Entry 8T5P (X-ray diffraction, 2.50 A resolution); this record covers chains A and C of the 5 polymer chains in the assembly.

== Chain A (and C) ==
Name: TNF receptor-associated factor 3
Source organism: Homo sapiens
Notes: fragment: TRAF domain; chain C of this document is another copy of the same molecule, construct and numbering; everything in this record applies to it too
UniProt: Q13114 (TRAF3_HUMAN); residues 376-567 here correspond to UniProt positions 377-568 (UniProt number = residue number + 1)
Amino-acid sequence (192 residues; numbered 376 to 567; the number before each row is that of its first residue):
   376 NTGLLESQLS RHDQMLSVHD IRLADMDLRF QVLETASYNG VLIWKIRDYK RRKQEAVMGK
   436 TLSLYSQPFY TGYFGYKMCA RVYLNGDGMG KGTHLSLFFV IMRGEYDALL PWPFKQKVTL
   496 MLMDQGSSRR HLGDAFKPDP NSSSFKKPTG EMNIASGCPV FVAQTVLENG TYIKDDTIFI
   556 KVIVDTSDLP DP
Unresolved in the structure: 376, 567
Curated features (UniProtKB/Swiss-Prot):
  - region: Leu-391 to Asn-414 (Microbial infection: Interaction with glycoprotein N of Andes and New York hantaviruses)

== Chain A / chain C interface ==
Residue-residue contacts (48; chain A residue first):
  Leu-380(A) with Leu-384(C), hydrophobic
  Arg-386(A) with Asp-388(C), salt bridge
  His-387(A) with Leu-384(C); His-387(C); Asp-388(C); Leu-391(C)
  Met-390(A) with Asp-395(C)
  Leu-391(A) with Leu-391(C), hydrophobic
  His-394(A) with Leu-391(C); His-394(C); Asp-395(C), salt bridge; Leu-398(C)
  Arg-397(A) with Asp-395(C), salt bridge; Leu-398(C); Ala-399(C); Asp-402(C), salt bridge
  Leu-398(A) with Leu-398(C), hydrophobic
  Met-401(A) with Leu-398(C); Met-401(C), hydrophobic; Asp-402(C); Phe-405(C), hydrophobic
  Arg-404(A) with Asp-402(C), salt bridge; Phe-405(C); Glu-409(C), salt bridge
  Phe-405(A) with Phe-405(C), hydrophobic
  Leu-408(A) with Phe-405(C), hydrophobic; Leu-408(C), hydrophobic; Glu-409(C)
  Tyr-448(A) with Ala-411(C); Ser-412(C); Tyr-413(C); Asn-414(C); Tyr-448(C)
  Phe-449(A) with Thr-410(C); Ser-412(C); Val-416(C); Ile-418(C)
  Glu-480(A) with Lys-420(C), salt bridge; Arg-422(C), salt bridge
  Tyr-481(A) with Thr-410(C); Ile-418(C), hydrophobic; Phe-554(C), hydrophobic
  Ala-483(A) with Gln-500(C); Phe-554(C), hydrophobic
  Leu-484(A) with Ile-418(C), hydrophobic; Met-498(C), hydrophobic; Arg-504(C), hydrogen bond (backbone-side chain); Phe-554(C), hydrophobic
Interface residues without a listed pair, chain A (21 interface residues in all): Gln-383, Leu-384, Asp-566
Interface residues without a listed pair, chain C (32 interface residues in all): Leu-380, Glu-381, Gln-406, Leu-417, Gln-442

== Overview ==
21 residues of chain A face 32 of chain C across their interface; the contacts include 1 hydrogen bond and 8
salt bridges. Polar contacts include Arg-386(A)/Asp-388(C), His-394(A)/Asp-395(C) and Arg-397(A)/Asp-395(C).
Chain A and chain C are both TNF receptor-associated factor 3 (Homo sapiens); the structure, SARS-CoV-2 ORF3a
peptide in complex with TRAF3 TRAF domain, was determined by X-ray diffraction.
